Entry 9L5T (electron microscopy, 3.50 A resolution); this record covers chains 6 and J of the 42 polymer chains in the assembly.

# Chain 6
Molecule: U6 snRNA
Organism: Chaetomium thermophilum (strain DSM 1495 / CBS 144.50 / IMI 039719)
Sequence (101 nucleotides; row label = number of the first residue in the row):
     1 GCCCUUCGGG GCAUUUGGUC AAUUUGAAAC GAUACAGAGA AGAUUAGCAU GGCCCCUGCA
    61 CUAAGGAUGA CACGCUACUC AAAGAGACGC UACCAAUUUU U
Disordered / not traced: 91-101

# Chain J
Molecule: Suppressor of forked domain-containing protein
Organism: Chaetomium thermophilum (strain DSM 1495 / CBS 144.50 / IMI 039719)
Reference sequence: G0S0H7 (G0S0H7_CHATD); residue numbers follow UniProt; this construct covers 1-687
Chain sequence (687 residues; each row starts with the number of its first residue):
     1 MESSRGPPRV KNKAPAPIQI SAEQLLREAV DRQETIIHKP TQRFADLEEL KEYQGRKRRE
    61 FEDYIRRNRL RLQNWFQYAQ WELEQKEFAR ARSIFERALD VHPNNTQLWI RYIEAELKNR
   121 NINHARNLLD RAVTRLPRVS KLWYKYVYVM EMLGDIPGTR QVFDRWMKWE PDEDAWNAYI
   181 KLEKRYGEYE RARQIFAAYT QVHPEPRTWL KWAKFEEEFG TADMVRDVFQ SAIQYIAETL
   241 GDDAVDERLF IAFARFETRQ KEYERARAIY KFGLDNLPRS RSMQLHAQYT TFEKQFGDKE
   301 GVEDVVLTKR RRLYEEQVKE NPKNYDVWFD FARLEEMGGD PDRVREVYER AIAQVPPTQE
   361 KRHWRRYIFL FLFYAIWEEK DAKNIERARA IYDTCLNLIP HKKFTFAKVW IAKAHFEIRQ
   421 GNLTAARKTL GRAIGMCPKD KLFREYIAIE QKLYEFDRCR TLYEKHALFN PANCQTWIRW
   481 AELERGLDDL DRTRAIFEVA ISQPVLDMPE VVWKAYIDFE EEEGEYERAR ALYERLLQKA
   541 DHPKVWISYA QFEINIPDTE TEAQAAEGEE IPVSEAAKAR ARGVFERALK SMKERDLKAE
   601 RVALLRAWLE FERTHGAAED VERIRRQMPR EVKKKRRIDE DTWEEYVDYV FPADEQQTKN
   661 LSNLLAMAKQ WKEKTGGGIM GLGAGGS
Disordered / not traced: 1-11, 34-41, 628-687

# How chain 6 and chain J interact
Pairs across the interface - 22 pairs, chain 6 then chain J:
  C53(6) with Glu62(J), hydrogen bond to the base; Arg66(J), hydrogen bond to the base
  C54(6) with Arg66(J), salt bridge to the phosphate
  C71(6) with Arg67(J), hydrogen bond to the sugar
  A72(6) with Arg67(J), sugar contact
  C73(6) with Tyr64(J), hydrogen bond to the phosphate; Arg67(J), salt bridge to the phosphate
  G74(6) with Tyr64(J), stacking on the base; Arg71(J), base contact
  C75(6) with Arg71(J), hydrogen bond to the base; Gln77(J), hydrogen bond to the sugar
  U76(6) with Arg71(J), base contact; Gln77(J), hydrogen bond to the sugar
  A77(6) with Gln80(J), hydrogen bond to the base
  C78(6) with Gln80(J), hydrogen bond to the base; Arg111(J), salt bridge to the phosphate; Lys118(J), base contact
  U79(6) with Gln107(J), hydrogen bond to the phosphate; Ile110(J), sugar contact; Arg111(J), salt bridge to the phosphate; Lys141(J), base contact
  C80(6) with Lys141(J), salt bridge to the phosphate
Also at the interface, not in a pair above, chain J (16 interface residues in all): Gln73, Asn74, Thr106, Glu114

# Overview
12 residues of chain 6 face 16 of chain J across their interface; the contacts include 10 hydrogen bonds, 5
salt bridges and 1 aromatic stacking contact. Polar pairs include C53(6)-Glu62(J), C53(6)-Arg66(J) and
C75(6)-Arg71(J).
Here chain 6 is U6 snRNA and chain J is Suppressor of forked domain-containing protein, both from Chaetomium
thermophilum (strain DSM 1495 / CBS 144.50 / IMI 039719). Entry 9L5T (Cryo-EM structure of the thermophile
spliceosome (state B*Q2)) was determined by electron microscopy together with 9L5R and 9L5S from the same
study.
